6PEF - chains B and C of the 3 polymer chains in the assembly; structure by X-ray diffraction, 2.00 A resolution.

Chain B:
Protein: antibody DF2F-a.01 light chain
From: Macaca mulatta
Notes: antibody fragment or engineered binder
Chain sequence (216 residues; numbered 1 to 216; the number before each row is that of its first residue):
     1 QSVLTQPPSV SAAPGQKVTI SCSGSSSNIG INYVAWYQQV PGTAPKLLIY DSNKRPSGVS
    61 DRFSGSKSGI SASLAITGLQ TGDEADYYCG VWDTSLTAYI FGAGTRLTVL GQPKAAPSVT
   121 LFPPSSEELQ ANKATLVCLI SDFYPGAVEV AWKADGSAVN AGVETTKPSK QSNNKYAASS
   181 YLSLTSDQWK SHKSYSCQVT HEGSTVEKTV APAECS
Disordered / not traced: 1, 213-216
Disulfides: C22-C89, C138-C197

Chain C:
Protein: HIV fusion peptide residue 512-519
Chain sequence (8 residues; each row starts with the number of its first residue):
   512 AVGIGAVF

Chain B / chain C interface:
Residue-residue contacts - 20 pairs, chain B then chain C:
  I31(B) - A517(C)
  I31(B) - V518(C)
  N32(B) - G516(C)
  N32(B) - A517(C)  hydrogen bond (side chain-backbone)
  N32(B) - V518(C)  hydrogen bond (side chain-backbone)
  Y33(B) - I515(C)
  Y33(B) - G516(C)
  Y33(B) - A517(C)  hydrophobic
  A35(B) - A512(C)  hydrophobic
  Y37(B) - A512(C)
  Y37(B) - V513(C)  hydrogen bond (side chain-backbone)
  L47(B) - A512(C)  hydrophobic
  Y50(B) - A512(C)  hydrophobic
  W92(B) - G514(C)
  W92(B) - G516(C)
  W92(B) - V518(C)  hydrogen bond (side chain-backbone)
  W92(B) - F519(C)  hydrophobic
  T94(B) - V518(C)  hydrogen bond (side chain-backbone)
  Y99(B) - G514(C)
  Y99(B) - I515(C)
Also at the interface, not in a pair above, chain B (11 interface residues in all): F101

Overview:
The interface between chain B and chain C involves 11 residues on one side and 8 on the other; the contacts
include 5 hydrogen bonds. Polar pairs include N32(B)-A517(C), N32(B)-V518(C) and Y37(B)-V513(C).
Here chain B is antibody DF2F-a.01 light chain (Macaca mulatta) and chain C is HIV fusion peptide residue
512-519. Entry 6PEF (Vaccine-elicited NHP FP-targeting antibody DF2F-a.01 in complex with HIV fusion peptide
(residue 512-519)) was determined by X-ray diffraction.
